PDB entry 9CU7 | electron microscopy, 2.82 A resolution | chains A and C of the 12 polymer chains in the assembly

[Chain A (and C)]
Name: Hemagglutinin HA1
Source organism: Influenza A virus (A/Solomon Islands/3/2006(H1N1))
Notes: chain C of this document is another copy of the same molecule, construct and numbering; everything in this record applies to it too
UniProtKB: A0A0G2RTI0 (A0A0G2RTI0_9INFA); the construct lacks a stretch of the UniProt sequence, so the offset changes along the chain: 11-54 = UniProt 18-61; 55-83 = UniProt 63-91; 84-95 = UniProt 93-104; 96-125 = UniProt 106-135; 2 more segments
Amino-acid sequence (321 residues; numbered 11 to 324 plus 7 insertion-coded residues; the number before each row is that of its first residue; a row labelled like 125A-125C holds insertion residues (125A, then the next letters in order)):
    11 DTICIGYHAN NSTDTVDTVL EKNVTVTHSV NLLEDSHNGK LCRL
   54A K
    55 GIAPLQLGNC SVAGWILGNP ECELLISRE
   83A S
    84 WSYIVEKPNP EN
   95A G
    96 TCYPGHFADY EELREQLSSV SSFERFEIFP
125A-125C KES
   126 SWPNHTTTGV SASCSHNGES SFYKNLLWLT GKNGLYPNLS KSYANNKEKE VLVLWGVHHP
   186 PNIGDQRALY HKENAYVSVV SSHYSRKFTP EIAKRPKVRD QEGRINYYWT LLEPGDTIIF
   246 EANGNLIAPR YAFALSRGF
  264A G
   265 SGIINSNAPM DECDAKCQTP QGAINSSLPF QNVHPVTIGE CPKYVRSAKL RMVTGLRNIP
Differences from the reference sequence: conflict Arg53 (Leu60 in A0A0G2RTI0)
Disulfides: Cys52-Cys277, Cys64-Cys76, Cys97-Cys139, Cys281-Cys305

[Chain A / chain C interface]
Pairs across the interface (6; chain A residue first):
  Val205(A) - Arg220(C)
  His208(A) - Gly100(C)
  His208(A) - His101(C)  hydrogen bond
  Ser210(A) - Glu216(C)
  Ser210(A) - Arg220(C)
  Lys212(A) - Glu216(C)
Also at the interface, not in a pair above, chain A (9 interface residues in all): Ser206, Ser207, Arg211, Thr242, Glu246
Also at the interface, not in a pair above, chain C (8 interface residues in all): Ala218, Lys219, Pro221, Arg229

[In short]
The interface between chain A and chain C involves 9 residues on one side and 8 on the other; the contacts
include 1 hydrogen bond. Its one hydrogen-bonded contact is His208(A)-His101(C).
Chain A and chain C are both Hemagglutinin HA1 (Influenza A virus (A/Solomon Islands/3/2006(H1N1))); the
structure, Structure of 16.ND.92 Fab in complex with A/Solomon Islands/3/2006(H1N1) influenza virus
Hemagglutinin, was determined by electron microscopy together with 9DBX from the same study.
